8TYS - chains C and E of the 6 polymer chains in the assembly; structure by X-ray diffraction, 2.90 A resolution.

== Chain C ==
Protein: Collagen alpha-1(IV) chain
From: Drosophila melanogaster
Reference sequence: P08120 (CO4A1_DROME); residues 0-229 here correspond to UniProt positions 1550-1779 (UniProt number = residue number + 1550)
Amino-acid sequence (230 residues; row label = number of the first residue in the row; numbering starts at 0):
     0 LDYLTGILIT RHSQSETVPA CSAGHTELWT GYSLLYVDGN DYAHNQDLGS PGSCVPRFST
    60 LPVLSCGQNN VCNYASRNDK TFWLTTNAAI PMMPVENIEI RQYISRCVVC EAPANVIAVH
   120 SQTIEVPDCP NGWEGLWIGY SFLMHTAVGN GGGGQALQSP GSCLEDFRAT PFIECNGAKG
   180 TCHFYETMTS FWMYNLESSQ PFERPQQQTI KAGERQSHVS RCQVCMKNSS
Disordered / not traced: 0-1, 228-229
Disulfides: C20-C109, C53-C106, C65-C71, C128-C224, C162-C221, C174-C181
Bound ions: Ca2+ near D40 (its only coordinating residue here)
From the paper describing this entry:
  - binding site for chloride ion: A74 to D78
  - Ca2+ coordination: D40

== Chain E ==
Protein: Collagen IV, chain Viking
From: Drosophila melanogaster
Reference sequence: Q9VMV5 (Q9VMV5_DROME); residues 0-229 here correspond to UniProt positions 1510-1739 (UniProt number = residue number + 1510)
Amino-acid sequence (230 residues; row label = number of the first residue in the row; numbering starts at 0):
     0 APKSRGFIFA RHSQSVHVPQ CPANTNLLWE GYSLSGNVAA SRAVGQDLGQ SGSCMMRFTT
    60 MPYMLCDITN VCHFAQNNDD SLWLSTAEPM PMTMTPIQGR DLMKYISRCV VCETTTRIIA
   120 LHSQSMSIPD CPGGWEEMWT GYSYFMSTLD NVGGVGQNLV SPGSCLEEFR AQPVIECHGH
   180 GRCNYYDALA SFWLTVIEEQ DQFVQPRQQT LKADFTSKIS RCTVCRRRGN
Disordered / not traced: 0-2, 228-229
Disulfides: C20-C111, C53-C108, C65-C71, C130-C224, C164-C221, C176-C182
From the paper describing this entry:
  - binding site for chloride ion: R181

== Chain C / chain E interface ==
Contacting residue pairs - 46 pairs, chain C then chain E:
  N39(C) - D149(E)
  N39(C) - N150(E)  hydrogen bond (backbone-side chain)
  D40(C) - S40(E)  hydrogen bond
  D40(C) - N150(E)
  D40(C) - V151(E)
  Y41(C) - N150(E)
  G66(C) - D186(E)
  Q67(C) - D186(E)  hydrogen bond (backbone-side chain)
  V70(C) - M93(E)  hydrophobic
  A74(C) - R181(E)  hydrogen bond (backbone-side chain)
  S75(C) - P95(E)
  S75(C) - H177(E)
  S75(C) - R181(E)
  S75(C) - Y185(E)  hydrogen bond (backbone-side chain)
  R76(C) - D149(E)  salt bridge
  R76(C) - E175(E)  salt bridge
  R76(C) - H177(E)  hydrogen bond (backbone-side chain)
  R76(C) - H179(E)  hydrogen bond (backbone-side chain)
  R76(C) - R181(E)  hydrogen bond (backbone-side chain)
  R76(C) - Y185(E)
  N77(C) - N77(E)  hydrogen bond
  N77(C) - D78(E)  hydrogen bond (side chain-backbone)
  N77(C) - D79(E)  hydrogen bond
  N77(C) - H177(E)
  N77(C) - H179(E)  hydrogen bond
  D78(C) - N77(E)
  K79(C) - N77(E)
  P93(C) - Q75(E)
  G148(C) - A39(E)
  G148(C) - S40(E)
  N149(C) - S40(E)
  N149(C) - N150(E)  hydrogen bond (side chain-backbone)
  E173(C) - N76(E)
  N175(C) - Q75(E)  hydrogen bond (side chain-backbone)
  N175(C) - N76(E)  hydrogen bond (side chain-backbone)
  N175(C) - N77(E)  hydrogen bond
  N175(C) - H179(E)  hydrogen bond
  A177(C) - H179(E)
  A177(C) - R181(E)
  K178(C) - A74(E)
  K178(C) - H179(E)
  H182(C) - H72(E)
  Y184(C) - Q75(E)
  Y184(C) - N76(E)
  E185(C) - D66(E)
  E185(C) - T68(E)  hydrogen bond
Other interface residues (no listed pair), chain C (26 interface residues in all): N72, V147, G176, T180
Other interface residues (no listed pair), chain E (25 interface residues in all): I67, G178, L188
Interface features reported in the paper:
  - specific contacts: R76(C)-E175(E) (salt bridge)

== Overview ==
The interface between chain C and chain E involves 26 residues on one side and 25 on the other; the contacts
include 18 hydrogen bonds and 2 salt bridges. Polar pairs include R76(C)-D149(E), R76(C)-E175(E) and
N39(C)-N150(E). The paper describes a salt bridge between R76(C) and E175(E). The paper reports a binding site
for chloride ion at A74(C) and R181(E); Ca2+ coordination by D40(C).
Chain C is Collagen alpha-1(IV) chain and chain E is Collagen IV, chain Viking, both from Drosophila
melanogaster; the structure, Adaptive mechanism of collagen IV scaffold assembly in Drosophila: crystal
structure of tissue-extracted NC1 hexamer, was determined by X-ray diffraction.
